PDB entry 7LAS | electron microscopy, 4.40 A resolution (low resolution: residue-level contacts below are approximate; hydrogen-bond / salt-bridge calls are withheld) | chains B and C of the 8 polymer chains in the assembly

# Chain B (and C)
Name: ATP-dependent helicase Rep
Source organism: Porcine circovirus 2
Notes: EC 3.6.4.-; chain C of this document is another copy of the same molecule, construct and numbering; everything in this record applies to it too
UniProt: Q6TC59 (Q6TC59_PCV2); residue numbers follow UniProt; this construct covers 1-314
Sequence (314 residues; row label = number of the first residue in the row):
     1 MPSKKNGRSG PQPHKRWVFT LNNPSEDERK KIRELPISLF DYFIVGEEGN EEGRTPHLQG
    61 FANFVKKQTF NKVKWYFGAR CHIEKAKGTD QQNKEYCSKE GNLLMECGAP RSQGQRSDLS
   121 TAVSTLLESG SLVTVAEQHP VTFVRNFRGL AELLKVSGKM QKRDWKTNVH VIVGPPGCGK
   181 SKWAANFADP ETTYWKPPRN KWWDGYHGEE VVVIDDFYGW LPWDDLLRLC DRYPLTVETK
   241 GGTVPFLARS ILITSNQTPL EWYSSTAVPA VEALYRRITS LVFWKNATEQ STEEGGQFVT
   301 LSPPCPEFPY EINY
Disordered / not traced: 1-118, 302-314
Bound ions: Mg2+: Ser181, Asp215 (together with ADP)
Ligand contacts:
  - ADP (adenosine-5'-diphosphate), molecule 1: Pro176, Gly177, Gly179, Lys180, Ser181, Lys182
  - ADP, molecule 2: Asp231, Arg232, Tyr233, Arg276, Arg277
From the paper describing this entry:
  - mutagenesis - K180A, D216A, N256A: abolished catalytic activity on ATP

# How chain B and chain C interact
Residue-residue contacts - 41 pairs, chain B then chain C:
  Leu132(B) with Val156(C)
  Val133(B) with Val156(C)
  Ala136(B) with Leu153(C); Val156(C)
  Pro140(B) with Val123(C); Leu153(C)
  Val141(B) with Leu119(C)
  Phe143(B) with Glu152(C); Leu153(C); Val156(C)
  Val144(B) with Val123(C); Gly149(C); Leu150(C); Leu153(C)
  Arg145(B) with Asn146(C)
  Phe147(B) with Arg148(C); Gly149(C); Glu152(C)
  Pro176(B) with Ala270(C)
  Gly177(B) with Arg276(C)
  Ser181(B) with Tyr233(C)
  Lys182(B) with Arg232(C); Tyr233(C)
  Ala185(B) with Tyr233(C)
  Pro190(B) with Lys162(C)
  Thr193(B) with Lys162(C)
  Trp195(B) with Tyr233(C); Pro234(C)
  Pro197(B) with Thr236(C)
  Pro198(B) with Asp225(C); Arg228(C); Leu235(C)
  Arg199(B) with Asp224(C)
  Asn200(B) with Glu238(C)
  Asp204(B) with Thr243(C)
  Gly205(B) with Lys155(C)
  Asp216(B) with Arg228(C)
  Tyr218(B) with Asp224(C)
  Lys240(B) with Thr239(C); Gly242(C); Thr243(C)
Other interface residues (no listed pair), chain B (28 interface residues in all): His207, Asp215
Other interface residues (no listed pair), chain C (31 interface residues in all): Ser120, Trp223, Asp231, Gly241, Pro269, Ala273

# Overview
28 residues of chain B face 31 of chain C across their interface. Bound to chain B: ADP. Ser181(B) and
Asp215(B) form the Mg2+ site. From the paper: K180A, D216A and N256A of chain B abolish catalytic activity on
ATP.
Chain B and chain C are both ATP-dependent helicase Rep (Porcine circovirus 2); the structure, Cryo-EM
structure of PCV2 Replicase bound to ssDNA, was determined by electron microscopy together with 7LAR from the
same study.
